9IWL - chains A and B; structure by X-ray diffraction, 2.09 A resolution.

== Chain A ==
Protein: Peroxisome proliferator-activated receptor alpha
Source organism: Homo sapiens
Reference sequence: Q07869 (PPARA_HUMAN); residues 200-468 here = UniProt positions 200-468
Chain sequence (273 residues; numbered 196 to 468; the number before each row is that of its first residue):
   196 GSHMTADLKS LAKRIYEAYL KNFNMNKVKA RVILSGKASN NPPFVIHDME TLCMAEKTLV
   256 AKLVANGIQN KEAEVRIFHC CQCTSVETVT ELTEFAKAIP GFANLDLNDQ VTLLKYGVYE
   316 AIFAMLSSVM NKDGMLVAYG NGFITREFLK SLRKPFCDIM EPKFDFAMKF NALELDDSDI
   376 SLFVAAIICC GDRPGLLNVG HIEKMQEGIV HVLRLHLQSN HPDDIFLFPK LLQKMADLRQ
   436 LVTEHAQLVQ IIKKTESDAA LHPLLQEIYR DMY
Disordered / not traced: 232-236, 257-265
Sequence notes: expression tag (196-199)
UniProt features mapped onto this chain:
  - binding site (indeglitazar): Ser280, Tyr314, Tyr464
  - site: Leu433 (Essential for heterodimerization with RXRA)
  - mutagenesis: Asp304 (D304A: Reduced heterodimerization with RXRA. Reduced DNA binding), Leu370 (L370R: Abolishes heterodimerization with RXRA. No DNA binding), Leu391 (L391R: Abolishes heterodimerization with RXRA. No DNA binding), Leu422 (L422R: No effect on heterodimerization with RXRA nor on DNA binding and transactivation activity), Ala431 (A431T: No effect on heterodimerization with RXRA nor on DNA binding), Leu433 (L433R: Abolishes heterodimerization with RXRA, DNA binding and transactivation activity)

== Chain B ==
Protein: CREB-binding protein
Notes: EC 2.3.1.48, 2.3.1.-
Reference sequence: Q92793 (CBP_HUMAN); residues 682-700 here correspond to UniProt positions 62-80 (UniProt number = residue number - 620)
Chain sequence (19 residues; row label = number of the first residue in the row):
   682 DAASKHKQLS ELLRGGSGS
Disordered / not traced: 696-700

== Chain A / chain B interface ==
Contacting residue pairs (28):
  Thr285(A) with Leu693(B)
  Thr288(A) with Leu693(B); Leu694(B)
  Lys292(A) with Leu693(B), hydrogen bond (side chain-backbone); Leu694(B); Arg695(B)
  Phe297(A) with Leu694(B), hydrophobic
  Leu302(A) with Arg695(B)
  Asn303(A) with Asp682(B), hydrogen bond; Ala683(B), hydrogen bond (side chain-backbone); Ala684(B), hydrogen bond (side chain-backbone)
  Gln305(A) with Leu694(B)
  Val306(A) with Ala683(B); His687(B); Leu690(B); Ser691(B); Leu694(B), hydrophobic
  Thr307(A) with Ala683(B)
  Leu309(A) with Leu694(B), hydrophobic
  Lys310(A) with His687(B), hydrogen bond
  His457(A) with Gln689(B)
  Pro458(A) with Gln689(B)
  Leu459(A) with Gln689(B); Leu690(B)
  Glu462(A) with His687(B), hydrogen bond (backbone-side chain); Lys688(B), hydrogen bond (side chain-backbone); Gln689(B), hydrogen bond (side chain-backbone); Leu690(B), hydrogen bond (side chain-backbone)
Also at the interface, not in a pair above, chain A (18 interface residues in all): Val284, Glu289, Ile463
Also at the interface, not in a pair above, chain B (12 interface residues in all): Lys686

== Summary ==
18 residues of chain A face 12 of chain B across their interface; the contacts include 9 hydrogen bonds. Among
the polar pairs are Lys292(A)-Leu693(B), Asn303(A)-Asp682(B) and Asn303(A)-Ala683(B). Curated annotation
(UniProt) lists 3 indeglitazar-binding residues and 6 mutagenesis sites on chain A.
Here chain A is Peroxisome proliferator-activated receptor alpha (Homo sapiens) and chain B is CREB-binding
protein. Entry 9IWL (X-ray structure of human PPARalpha ligand binding domain-intrinsic fatty acid (E. coli
origin)-CBP coactivator peptide co-crystals ...) was determined by X-ray diffraction together with 9IWJ, 9IWK,
9IWM, 9IWN and 9IWO from the same study.
